PDB entry 3VOO | X-ray diffraction, 2.34 A resolution | chain A

== Chain A ==
Name: Fatty acid alpha-hydroxylase
Source organism: Sphingomonas paucimobilis
Notes: EC 1.11.2.4
UniProtKB: O24782 (O24782_PSEPA); residues 9-415 here = UniProt positions 9-415
Sequence (407 residues; numbered 9 to 415; the number before each row is that of its first residue):
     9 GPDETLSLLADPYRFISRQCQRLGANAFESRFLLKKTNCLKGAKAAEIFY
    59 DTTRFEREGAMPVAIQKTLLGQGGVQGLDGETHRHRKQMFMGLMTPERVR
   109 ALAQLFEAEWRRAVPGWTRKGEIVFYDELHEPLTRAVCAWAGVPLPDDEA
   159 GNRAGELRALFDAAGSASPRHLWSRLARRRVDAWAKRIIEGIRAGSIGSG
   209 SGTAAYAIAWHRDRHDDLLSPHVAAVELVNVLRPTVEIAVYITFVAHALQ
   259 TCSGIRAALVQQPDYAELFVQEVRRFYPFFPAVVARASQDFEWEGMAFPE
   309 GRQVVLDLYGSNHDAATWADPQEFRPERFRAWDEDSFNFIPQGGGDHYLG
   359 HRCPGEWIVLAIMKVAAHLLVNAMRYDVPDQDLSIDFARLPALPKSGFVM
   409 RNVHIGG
Sequence notes: engineered mutation E245 (Ala in O24782)
Ion coordination: heme Fe near C361 (its only coordinating residue here)
Small-molecule neighbours: heme (HEM): Y58, R65, V83, Q84, H91, K95, F98, M102, N238, V239, P242, T243, E245, I246, Y249, F287, F288, V291, L316, P349, Q350, G351, G358, H359, R360, C361, P362, G363, I366, V367
Reported in the primary citation:
  - mutagenesis - A245E (280 min-1): increased catalytic activity on styrene
  - catalytic residues: R241, E245 (proposed by the authors, not directly observed)
  - contacts within the chain: R241-E245 (salt bridge)
  - mutagenesis - A245E: increased catalytic activity on indole
  - mutagenesis - A245E (75 min-1): increased catalytic activity on 1-methoxynaphthalene

== Overview ==
Bound to chain A: heme. From the paper: catalytic residues R241 and E245; A245E increases catalytic activity
on styrene.
Chain A is Fatty acid alpha-hydroxylase (Sphingomonas paucimobilis); the structure, Cytochrome P450SP alpha
(CYP152B1) mutant A245E, was determined by X-ray diffraction together with 3VTJ and 3VNO from the same study.
